Entry 3MM8 (X-ray diffraction, 2.28 A resolution); this record covers chains A and B of the 4 polymer chains in the assembly.

Chain A:
Protein: Sulfite reductase, dissimilatory-type subunit alpha
Source organism: Archaeoglobus fulgidus
Notes: EC 1.8.99.3
UniProt: Q59109 (DSRA_ARCFU); residues 0-417 here correspond to UniProt positions 1-418 (UniProt number = residue number + 1)
Sequence (418 residues; each row starts with the number of its first residue; numbering starts at 0):
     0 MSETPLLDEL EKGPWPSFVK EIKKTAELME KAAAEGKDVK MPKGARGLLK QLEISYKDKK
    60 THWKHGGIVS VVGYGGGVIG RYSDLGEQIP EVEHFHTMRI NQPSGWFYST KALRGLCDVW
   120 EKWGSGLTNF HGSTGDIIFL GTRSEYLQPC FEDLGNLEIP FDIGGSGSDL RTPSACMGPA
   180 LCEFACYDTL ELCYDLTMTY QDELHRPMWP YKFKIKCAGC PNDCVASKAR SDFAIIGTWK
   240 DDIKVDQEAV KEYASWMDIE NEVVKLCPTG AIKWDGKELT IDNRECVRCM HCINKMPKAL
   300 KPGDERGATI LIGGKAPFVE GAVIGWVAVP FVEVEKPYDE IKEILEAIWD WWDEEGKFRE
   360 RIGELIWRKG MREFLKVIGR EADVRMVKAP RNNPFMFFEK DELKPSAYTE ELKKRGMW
Unresolved in the structure: 0
Ion coordination: 4Fe-4S cluster Fe site 1: Cys-175, Cys-181, Cys-219, Cys-223; siroheme Fe near Cys-223 (its only coordinating residue here); 4Fe-4S cluster Fe site 2: Cys-266, Cys-285, Cys-288, Cys-291
Small-molecule neighbours:
  - 4Fe-4S cluster (SF4), molecule 1: Cys-175, Met-176, Gly-177, Cys-181, Phe-183, Ala-184, Ala-217, Gly-218, Cys-219, Asn-221, Asp-222, Cys-223
  - 4Fe-4S cluster (SF4), molecule 2: Ile-242, Cys-266, Pro-267, Thr-268, Ile-271, Ile-280, Cys-285, Val-286, Arg-287, Cys-288, Met-289, His-290, Cys-291
  - siroheme (SRM), molecule 1: Ile-78, Arg-80, Thr-96, Arg-98, Gly-131, Ser-132, Thr-133, Gly-134, Asp-135, Ile-137, Tyr-210, Lys-211, Lys-213, Lys-215, Arg-229, Lys-314, Ala-315, Pro-316, Phe-317, Arg-358, Arg-360
  - siroheme (SRM), molecule 2: Trp-105, Cys-175, Met-176, Cys-181, Glu-182, Phe-183, Asn-221, Asp-222, Cys-223, Val-224, Ala-225, Asn-293

Chain B:
Protein: Sulfite reductase, dissimilatory-type subunit beta
Source organism: Archaeoglobus fulgidus
Notes: EC 1.8.99.3
UniProt: Q59110 (DSRB_ARCFU); residues 1-366 here = UniProt positions 1-366
Sequence (366 residues; numbered 1 to 366; the number before each row is that of its first residue):
     1 MVVEGVKTDF GPPYFRDLLH PVIAKNYGKW KYHEVVKPGV IKRVAESGDV IYVVRFGTPR
    61 LLSIYTVREL CDIADKYSDG YLRWTSRNNV EFFVTDESKI DDLINEVQER VGFPCGGTWD
   121 AVKGEYGLSN IVHTQGWIHC HTPAIDASGI VKAVMDELYE YFTDHKLPAM CRISLACCAN
   181 MCGAVHASDI AIVGIHRTPP IPNDEAIRKT CEIPSTVAAC PTGALKPDMK NKTIKVDVEK
   241 CMYCGNCYTM CPGMPLFDPE NDGAAIMVGG KLSEARRMPE LSKVVVPWVP NEPPRWPTLV
   301 KYVKQILEAW AANANKHERL IEWVDRIGWE RFFELTGLEF TQHLIDDYRI TPYFYSEFRA
   361 STQFKW
Unresolved in the structure: 1-3
Curated features (UniProtKB/Swiss-Prot):
  - binding site ([4Fe-4S] cluster): Cys-140, Cys-177, Cys-178, Cys-182, Cys-220, Cys-241, Cys-244, Cys-247
  - binding site (siroheme): Cys-182
Disulfides: Cys-211/Cys-251
Ion coordination: 4Fe-4S cluster Fe site 1: Thr-134, Cys-140, Cys-177, Cys-178, Cys-182; 4Fe-4S cluster Fe site 2: Cys-220, Cys-241, Cys-244, Cys-247
Small-molecule neighbours:
  - 4Fe-4S cluster (SF4), molecule 1: Thr-134, Gln-135, Gly-136, Cys-140, Thr-142, Pro-143, Ala-176, Cys-177, Cys-178, Asn-180, Met-181, Cys-182
  - 4Fe-4S cluster (SF4), molecule 2: Pro-200, Ala-219, Cys-220, Pro-221, Thr-222, Ala-224, Leu-225, Val-236, Lys-240, Cys-241, Met-242, Tyr-243, Cys-244, Gly-245, Asn-246, Cys-247, Leu-256
  - siroheme (SRM), molecule 1: His-33, Val-35, Ile-41, Arg-43, Arg-55, Arg-83, Thr-85, Ser-86, Arg-87, Asn-89, Glu-91, Gly-117, Thr-118, Trp-119, Ala-121, Tyr-126, Ser-129, Met-170, Arg-172, Ala-187, Lys-271, Leu-272, Ser-273, Ala-275, Arg-276, Arg-319
  - siroheme (SRM), molecule 2: Arg-60, His-133, Thr-134, Gln-135, His-139, Cys-140, His-141, Thr-142, Asn-180, Met-181, Cys-182, Gly-183, Thr-249

Chain A / chain B interface:
Pairs across the interface (297; chain A residue first):
  Leu-5(A) / Pro-294(B)
  Glu-8(A) / Pro-294(B)
  Glu-8(A) / Arg-295(B)  hydrogen bond (backbone-side chain)
  Leu-9(A) / Gly-149(B)
  Leu-9(A) / Lys-152(B)
  Leu-9(A) / Pro-294(B)
  Leu-9(A) / Arg-295(B)
  Lys-11(A) / Lys-152(B)  hydrogen bond (backbone-side chain)
  Lys-11(A) / Asp-156(B)
  Lys-11(A) / Arg-295(B)  hydrogen bond (backbone-side chain)
  Gly-12(A) / Lys-152(B)  hydrogen bond (backbone-side chain)
  Gly-12(A) / Asp-156(B)
  Pro-13(A) / Asp-156(B)
  Pro-13(A) / Tyr-159(B)  hydrophobic
  Trp-14(A) / Gly-57(B)
  Trp-14(A) / Thr-58(B)
  Trp-14(A) / Pro-114(B)  hydrophobic
  Trp-14(A) / Asn-130(B)
  Trp-14(A) / Lys-152(B)  hydrogen bond (backbone-side chain)
  Trp-14(A) / Met-155(B)  hydrophobic
  Trp-14(A) / Asp-156(B)  hydrogen bond (backbone-side chain)
  Trp-14(A) / Tyr-159(B)
  Trp-14(A) / Phe-162(B)  hydrophobic
  Pro-15(A) / Pro-59(B)
  Pro-15(A) / Gly-112(B)
  Pro-15(A) / Phe-113(B)  hydrophobic
  Pro-15(A) / Pro-114(B)
  Phe-17(A) / Pro-59(B)
  Phe-17(A) / Ile-138(B)  hydrophobic
  Phe-17(A) / Ser-148(B)
  Phe-17(A) / Gly-149(B)
  Lys-19(A) / Val-111(B)  hydrogen bond (side chain-backbone)
  Glu-20(A) / Pro-59(B)
  Glu-20(A) / Leu-61(B)
  Glu-20(A) / Leu-62(B)
  Glu-20(A) / Ser-63(B)  hydrogen bond (side chain-backbone)
  Glu-20(A) / Thr-66(B)  hydrogen bond
  Glu-20(A) / Phe-113(B)
  Ile-21(A) / Leu-61(B)  hydrophobic
  Lys-23(A) / Thr-66(B)  hydrogen bond
  Lys-23(A) / Glu-69(B)  salt bridge
  Thr-24(A) / Ser-63(B)  hydrogen bond
  Thr-24(A) / Tyr-65(B)
  Leu-27(A) / Tyr-65(B)  hydrogen bond (backbone-side chain)
  Met-28(A) / Tyr-65(B)  hydrogen bond (backbone-side chain)
  Leu-47(A) / Ile-138(B)
  Leu-51(A) / Trp-137(B)
  Leu-51(A) / Ile-138(B)  hydrophobic
  Ser-54(A) / Trp-137(B)
  Tyr-55(A) / Trp-137(B)  hydrophobic
  Tyr-55(A) / Asp-146(B)  hydrogen bond
  Tyr-55(A) / Gly-149(B)  hydrogen bond (side chain-backbone)
  Tyr-55(A) / Pro-293(B)
  Tyr-55(A) / Trp-296(B)  hydrophobic
  Asp-57(A) / Pro-259(B)
  Lys-58(A) / Trp-137(B)
  Lys-58(A) / Pro-259(B)
  Lys-58(A) / Glu-260(B)  salt bridge
  Lys-58(A) / Asn-291(B)
  Lys-58(A) / Pro-293(B)
  Lys-59(A) / Trp-137(B)
  Thr-60(A) / Trp-137(B)
  Thr-60(A) / Cys-140(B)  hydrogen bond (side chain-backbone)
  Thr-60(A) / His-141(B)
  Thr-60(A) / Pro-143(B)
  Trp-62(A) / Trp-137(B)  hydrogen bond (side chain-backbone)
  Trp-62(A) / Ile-138(B)  hydrogen bond (side chain-backbone)
  Trp-62(A) / His-139(B)
  Trp-62(A) / Cys-140(B)
  Trp-62(A) / His-141(B)
  Lys-63(A) / His-141(B)
  His-64(A) / His-141(B)
  His-64(A) / Tyr-248(B)  hydrogen bond (side chain-backbone)
  His-64(A) / Thr-249(B)
  His-64(A) / Pro-252(B)
  Tyr-73(A) / Thr-8(B)
  Tyr-73(A) / Asp-9(B)  hydrogen bond (side chain-backbone)
  Arg-80(A) / His-139(B)  hydrogen bond (side chain-backbone)
  Arg-80(A) / His-141(B)  hydrogen bond
  Phe-94(A) / His-139(B)  hydrogen bond (backbone-side chain)
  Thr-96(A) / His-139(B)  hydrogen bond
  Asn-100(A) / Pro-12(B)
  Gln-101(A) / Pro-12(B)
  Pro-102(A) / Pro-13(B)  hydrophobic
  Pro-102(A) / Leu-18(B)  hydrophobic
  Ser-103(A) / Phe-15(B)
  Gly-104(A) / Arg-83(B)  hydrogen bond (backbone-side chain)
  Gly-104(A) / Trp-84(B)
  Trp-105(A) / Arg-83(B)
  Trp-105(A) / Trp-84(B)  hydrogen bond (backbone-backbone)
  Trp-105(A) / Ser-86(B)
  Phe-106(A) / Leu-18(B)
  Phe-106(A) / Leu-19(B)  hydrophobic
  Phe-106(A) / Leu-82(B)
  Phe-106(A) / Arg-83(B)
  Phe-106(A) / Phe-93(B)  hydrophobic
  Tyr-107(A) / Leu-18(B)
  Tyr-107(A) / Tyr-81(B)
  Tyr-107(A) / Leu-82(B)  hydrogen bond (backbone-backbone)
  Tyr-107(A) / Trp-84(B)  hydrophobic
  Ser-108(A) / Leu-18(B)
  Ser-108(A) / Gly-80(B)
  Ser-108(A) / Tyr-81(B)
  Thr-109(A) / Cys-71(B)
  Thr-109(A) / Ala-74(B)
  Thr-109(A) / Asp-75(B)  hydrogen bond
  Thr-109(A) / Gly-80(B)  hydrogen bond (backbone-backbone)
  Leu-112(A) / Cys-71(B)  hydrophobic
  Leu-112(A) / Leu-82(B)  hydrophobic
  Leu-112(A) / Trp-84(B)  hydrophobic
  Arg-113(A) / Cys-71(B)
  Arg-113(A) / Asp-72(B)  salt bridge
  Arg-113(A) / Asp-75(B)  salt bridge
  Cys-116(A) / Ile-64(B)
  Cys-116(A) / Val-67(B)  hydrophobic
  Cys-116(A) / Arg-68(B)
  Asp-117(A) / Arg-68(B)  salt bridge
  Trp-119(A) / Ile-64(B)
  Glu-120(A) / Ile-64(B)
  Glu-120(A) / Tyr-65(B)  hydrogen bond
  Glu-120(A) / Arg-68(B)  salt bridge
  Gly-125(A) / Ser-63(B)
  Gly-125(A) / Ile-64(B)  hydrogen bond (backbone-backbone)
  Thr-127(A) / Arg-60(B)
  Thr-127(A) / Leu-61(B)
  Thr-127(A) / Leu-62(B)  hydrogen bond (side chain-backbone)
  Thr-127(A) / Ile-64(B)
  Asn-128(A) / Arg-60(B)
  Asn-128(A) / Leu-61(B)
  Asn-128(A) / Gln-135(B)
  Phe-129(A) / Arg-60(B)  hydrogen bond (backbone-backbone)
  Phe-129(A) / Leu-62(B)  hydrophobic
  Phe-129(A) / Val-67(B)  hydrophobic
  Phe-129(A) / Trp-84(B)
  Phe-129(A) / Asn-88(B)
  His-130(A) / Arg-60(B)  hydrogen bond (backbone-side chain)
  His-130(A) / Trp-84(B)
  His-130(A) / Asn-88(B)  hydrogen bond (backbone-side chain)
  Gly-131(A) / Arg-60(B)
  Ser-132(A) / Arg-60(B)
  Ser-132(A) / Gly-183(B)
  Leu-139(A) / Leu-61(B)  hydrophobic
  Leu-139(A) / Gln-135(B)
  Leu-139(A) / Ile-138(B)  hydrophobic
  Leu-139(A) / His-139(B)
  Phe-150(A) / Lys-7(B)
  Glu-151(A) / Val-6(B)
  Gly-154(A) / Lys-7(B)
  Gly-154(A) / Phe-10(B)
  Asn-155(A) / Lys-7(B)  hydrogen bond
  Ile-158(A) / Pro-13(B)  hydrophobic
  Pro-159(A) / Pro-13(B)
  Phe-160(A) / Phe-10(B)
  Phe-160(A) / Pro-13(B)
  Asp-161(A) / Asp-9(B)  hydrogen bond (side chain-backbone)
  Asp-161(A) / Phe-10(B)  hydrogen bond (side chain-backbone)
  Asp-161(A) / Gly-11(B)  hydrogen bond (side chain-backbone)
  Met-176(A) / Arg-43(B)
  Met-176(A) / Arg-83(B)
  Pro-178(A) / Tyr-27(B)  hydrophobic
  Pro-178(A) / Gly-28(B)  hydrogen bond (backbone-backbone)
  Pro-178(A) / Trp-30(B)  hydrogen bond (backbone-side chain)
  Ala-179(A) / Ile-23(B)
  Ala-179(A) / Tyr-27(B)  hydrophobic
  Ala-179(A) / Trp-30(B)  hydrogen bond (backbone-side chain)
  Leu-180(A) / Ile-23(B)  hydrophobic
  Leu-180(A) / Trp-30(B)
  Leu-180(A) / Arg-43(B)  hydrogen bond (backbone-side chain)
  Leu-180(A) / Arg-83(B)
  Leu-180(A) / Phe-93(B)  hydrophobic
  Glu-182(A) / Trp-30(B)
  Glu-182(A) / Lys-31(B)
  Glu-182(A) / Tyr-32(B)
  Glu-182(A) / His-33(B)  salt bridge
  Glu-182(A) / Arg-43(B)  salt bridge
  Asp-187(A) / Arg-16(B)  salt bridge
  Asp-187(A) / Tyr-27(B)  hydrogen bond
  Leu-189(A) / Phe-15(B)
  Leu-189(A) / Tyr-27(B)
  Glu-190(A) / Tyr-14(B)  hydrogen bond
  Glu-190(A) / Phe-15(B)
  Glu-190(A) / Arg-16(B)  salt bridge
  Tyr-193(A) / Pro-12(B)
  Tyr-193(A) / Tyr-14(B)  hydrophobic
  Thr-196(A) / Pro-12(B)
  Met-197(A) / Phe-10(B)
  Met-197(A) / Gly-11(B)
  Gln-200(A) / Asp-9(B)
  Gln-200(A) / Phe-10(B)
  Gln-200(A) / Gly-11(B)
  His-204(A) / Asp-9(B)
  Arg-205(A) / Thr-8(B)
  Arg-205(A) / Asp-9(B)  salt bridge
  Pro-220(A) / Glu-274(B)
  Pro-220(A) / Thr-362(B)
  Asn-221(A) / Ser-273(B)
  Cys-223(A) / Ser-86(B)  hydrogen bond (backbone-side chain)
  Ala-225(A) / Ala-184(B)  hydrophobic
  Ala-225(A) / Leu-272(B)  hydrophobic
  Lys-227(A) / Leu-272(B)  hydrogen bond (side chain-backbone)
  Lys-227(A) / Glu-274(B)  salt bridge
  Lys-227(A) / Pro-279(B)
  Ala-228(A) / His-186(B)  hydrogen bond (backbone-side chain)
  Ala-228(A) / Leu-272(B)  hydrophobic
  Arg-229(A) / Gly-183(B)
  Arg-229(A) / Ala-184(B)
  Trp-238(A) / Trp-366(B)  hydrogen bond (backbone-side chain)
  Lys-239(A) / Trp-366(B)
  Tyr-252(A) / Val-122(B)  hydrophobic
  Trp-255(A) / Val-122(B)  hydrophobic
  Trp-255(A) / Lys-123(B)
  Met-256(A) / Val-122(B)
  Glu-261(A) / Lys-316(B)  salt bridge
  Glu-261(A) / His-317(B)
  Leu-265(A) / Arg-276(B)
  Leu-265(A) / His-317(B)
  Pro-267(A) / Arg-276(B)
  Pro-267(A) / Gln-363(B)
  Arg-283(A) / Lys-365(B)
  Glu-284(A) / Lys-365(B)  salt bridge
  Val-286(A) / Thr-362(B)
  Val-286(A) / Gln-363(B)
  Val-286(A) / Phe-364(B)
  Val-286(A) / Lys-365(B)
  Arg-287(A) / Thr-362(B)
  Arg-287(A) / Phe-364(B)  hydrogen bond (side chain-backbone)
  Arg-287(A) / Trp-366(B)
  Cys-288(A) / Glu-274(B)
  Cys-288(A) / Ala-275(B)  hydrogen bond (backbone-backbone)
  Cys-288(A) / Arg-276(B)
  His-290(A) / Arg-276(B)  hydrogen bond
  His-290(A) / His-317(B)
  Asn-293(A) / Ala-121(B)
  Asn-293(A) / Val-122(B)
  Lys-294(A) / Ala-121(B)  hydrogen bond (side chain-backbone)
  Lys-294(A) / Val-122(B)  hydrogen bond (side chain-backbone)
  Lys-294(A) / His-317(B)  hydrogen bond
  Pro-296(A) / His-33(B)
  Pro-296(A) / Val-122(B)
  Lys-297(A) / Tyr-32(B)
  Lys-297(A) / Glu-34(B)  salt bridge
  Thr-308(A) / Phe-364(B)
  Leu-310(A) / Thr-362(B)
  Lys-314(A) / His-186(B)  hydrogen bond (backbone-side chain)
  Ala-315(A) / Asn-180(B)
  Pro-316(A) / Ala-179(B)
  Pro-316(A) / Met-181(B)  hydrophobic
  Phe-317(A) / Asn-180(B)
  Phe-317(A) / Cys-244(B)
  Phe-317(A) / Asn-246(B)
  Val-318(A) / Pro-221(B)
  Val-318(A) / Tyr-348(B)  hydrogen bond (backbone-side chain)
  Val-318(A) / Ile-350(B)
  Glu-319(A) / Ile-350(B)
  Glu-319(A) / Thr-351(B)  hydrogen bond (backbone-side chain)
  Gly-320(A) / Thr-351(B)
  Ala-321(A) / His-186(B)
  Val-322(A) / Tyr-355(B)  hydrophobic
  Ile-323(A) / Pro-279(B)  hydrophobic
  Ile-323(A) / Glu-280(B)
  Ile-323(A) / Leu-281(B)
  Ile-323(A) / Tyr-355(B)  hydrogen bond (backbone-side chain)
  Ile-323(A) / Ala-360(B)
  Gly-324(A) / Ala-360(B)
  Gly-324(A) / Ser-361(B)
  Trp-325(A) / Tyr-355(B)  hydrophobic
  Trp-325(A) / Phe-358(B)
  Trp-325(A) / Arg-359(B)
  Trp-325(A) / Ala-360(B)  hydrophobic
  Val-326(A) / Arg-359(B)  hydrogen bond (backbone-backbone)
  Val-326(A) / Ser-361(B)
  Pro-329(A) / Phe-364(B)
  Pro-329(A) / Trp-366(B)
  Phe-330(A) / Trp-366(B)  hydrophobic
  Phe-357(A) / Ser-215(B)
  Arg-358(A) / Thr-249(B)
  Arg-358(A) / Met-250(B)  hydrogen bond
  Trp-366(A) / Pro-352(B)
  Trp-366(A) / Phe-354(B)
  Trp-366(A) / Tyr-355(B)  hydrophobic
  Arg-384(A) / Arg-359(B)  hydrogen bond (backbone-side chain)
  Arg-384(A) / Phe-364(B)
  Arg-384(A) / Lys-365(B)  hydrogen bond (side chain-backbone)
  Arg-384(A) / Trp-366(B)  hydrogen bond (side chain-backbone)
  Met-385(A) / Phe-358(B)
  Met-385(A) / Arg-359(B)  hydrogen bond (backbone-backbone)
  Val-386(A) / Glu-357(B)
  Val-386(A) / Arg-359(B)  hydrogen bond (backbone-side chain)
  Lys-387(A) / Ser-356(B)
  Lys-387(A) / Glu-357(B)  hydrogen bond (backbone-backbone)
  Lys-387(A) / Phe-358(B)
  Lys-387(A) / Arg-359(B)
  Ala-388(A) / Glu-357(B)  hydrogen bond (backbone-backbone)
  Pro-389(A) / Glu-357(B)
  Arg-390(A) / Glu-357(B)
  Asn-391(A) / Tyr-353(B)
  Asn-391(A) / Glu-357(B)  hydrogen bond (backbone-side chain)
Other interface residues (no listed pair), chain A (146 interface residues in all): Ser-16, Ala-31, His-95, Ala-111, Leu-126, Ile-137, Gln-147, Cys-181, Phe-183, Asp-201, Asp-222, Val-224, Ile-235, Thr-268, Cys-285, Val-383
Other interface residues (no listed pair), chain B (125 interface residues in all): Val-53, Thr-85, Gly-124, Ala-187, Cys-251, Phe-257

Overview:
146 residues of chain A face 125 of chain B across their interface, with 69 hydrogen bonds and 15 salt
bridges. Polar contacts include Lys-23(A)/Glu-69(B), Lys-58(A)/Glu-260(B) and Arg-113(A)/Asp-72(B). Siroheme
is bound between chain A and chain B. Chain A binds 4Fe-4S cluster.
Here chain A is Sulfite reductase, dissimilatory-type subunit alpha and chain B is Sulfite reductase,
dissimilatory-type subunit beta, both from Archaeoglobus fulgidus. Entry 3MM8 (Dissimilatory sulfite reductase
nitrate complex) was determined by X-ray diffraction (same publication as 3MM5, 3MM6, 3MM7, 3MM9, 3MMA and
3MMB).
